PDB entry 5OXB | X-ray diffraction, 1.38 A resolution | chain A

# Chain A
Protein: Green fluorescent protein
Source organism: Aequorea victoria
UniProt: P42212 (GFP_AEQVI); aligned to UniProt positions 2-238 over residues 2-238
Amino-acid sequence (237 residues; numbered 0 to 238; 2 numbers in that range are skipped by the numbering (no residue carries them; nothing is unmodelled there); the number before each row is that of its first residue; numbering starts at 0):
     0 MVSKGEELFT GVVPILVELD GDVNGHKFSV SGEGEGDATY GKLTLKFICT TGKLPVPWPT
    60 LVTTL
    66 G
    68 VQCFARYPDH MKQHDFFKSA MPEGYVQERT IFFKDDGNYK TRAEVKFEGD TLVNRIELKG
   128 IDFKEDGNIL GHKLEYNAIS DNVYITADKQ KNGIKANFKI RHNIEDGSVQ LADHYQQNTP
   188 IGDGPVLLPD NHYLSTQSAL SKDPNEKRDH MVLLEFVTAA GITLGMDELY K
Not modelled in the structure: 0-2, 231-238
Glycans and other covalent adducts: covalent link Leu64-Gly66; covalent link Gly66-Val68
Modified positions: Gly66 (chromophore; B2H)
Differences from the reference sequence: initiating methionine (0); expression tag (1); engineered mutation Leu64 (Phe in P42212), Ile146 (Asn in P42212), Asp148 (His in P42212), Thr153 (Met in P42212); chromophore (66, 66, 66); conflict Ala72 (Ser in P42212), Ala145 (Tyr in P42212), Ala163 (Val in P42212), Leu231 (His in P42212)

# Overview
Chain A is Green fluorescent protein (Aequorea victoria); the structure, Structure of blue-light irradiated
Cerulean, was determined by X-ray diffraction, deposited together with 5OX8, 5OX9, 5OXA and 5OXC.
